PDB entry 5L5F | X-ray diffraction, 2.50 A resolution | chains L and M of the 28 polymer chains in the assembly

Chain L:
Molecule: Proteasome subunit beta type-6, Proteasome subunit beta type-1
From: Saccharomyces cerevisiae (strain ATCC 204508 / S288c)
Notes: EC 3.4.25.1
UniProt: chimeric construct of P23724, P20618: residues 1-96 from P23724 (PSB6_YEAST) positions 20-115 (UniProt number = residue number + 19); residues 97-111 from P20618 positions 124-138 (UniProt number = residue number + 27); residues 112-117 from P23724 (PSB6_YEAST) positions 131-136 (UniProt number = residue number + 19); residues 118-133 from P20618 positions 145-160 (UniProt number = residue number + 27); residues 134-222 from P23724 (PSB6_YEAST) positions 153-241 (UniProt number = residue number + 19)
Amino-acid sequence (222 residues; each row starts with the number of its first residue):
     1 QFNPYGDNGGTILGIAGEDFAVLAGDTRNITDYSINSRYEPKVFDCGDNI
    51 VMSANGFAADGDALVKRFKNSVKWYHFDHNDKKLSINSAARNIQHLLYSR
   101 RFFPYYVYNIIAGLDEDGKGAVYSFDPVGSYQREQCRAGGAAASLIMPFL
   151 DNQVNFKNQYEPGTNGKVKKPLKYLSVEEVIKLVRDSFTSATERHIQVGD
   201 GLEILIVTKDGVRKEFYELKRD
Ion coordination: Mg2+: Asp222 (shared with 3 residues of chain V)

Chain M:
Molecule: Proteasome subunit beta type-7
From: Saccharomyces cerevisiae (strain ATCC 204508 / S288c)
Notes: EC 3.4.25.1
UniProt: P30657 (PSB7_YEAST); residues -12 to 233 here correspond to UniProt positions 21-266 (UniProt number = residue number + 33)
Amino-acid sequence (246 residues; each row starts with the number of its first residue; numbers below 1 keep their minus sign (Thr-12 is residue -12)):
   -12 TQIANAGASPMVNTQQPIVTGTSVISMKYDNGVIIAADNLGSYGSLLRFN
    38 GVERLIPVGDNTVVGISGDISDMQHIERLLKDLVTENAYDNPLADAEEAL
    88 EPSYIFEYLATVMYQRRSKMNPLWNAIIVAGVQSNGDQFLRYVNLLGVTY
   138 SSPTLATGFGAHMANPLLRKVVDRESDIPKTTVQVAEEAIVNAMRVLYYR
   188 DARSSRNFSLAIIDKNTGLTFKKNLQVENMKWDFAKDIKGYGTQKI
Not modelled in the structure: -12 to 0

How chain L and chain M interact:
Contacting residue pairs (41; chain L residue first):
  Gln1(L) with Thr1(M), hydrogen bond
  Phe2(L) with Thr1(M); Arg104(M); Met107(M); Pro109(M), hydrophobic; Leu132(M), hydrophobic; Leu133(M), hydrophobic
  Asn3(L) with Leu133(M)
  Pro4(L) with Arg104(M), hydrogen bond (backbone-side chain); Met107(M), hydrophobic; Leu133(M)
  Asn8(L) with Val135(M)
  Asn29(L) with Tyr137(M)
  Ser34(L) with His149(M), hydrogen bond
  Ile35(L) with Arg156(M), hydrogen bond (backbone-side chain)
  Asn36(L) with Tyr137(M); Ser139(M); Arg156(M)
  Ser37(L) with Ser138(M), hydrogen bond (side chain-backbone)
  Glu40(L) with Arg128(M), salt bridge; Tyr137(M); Ser138(M), hydrogen bond (side chain-backbone)
  Phe57(L) with Arg104(M); Leu133(M); Val135(M), hydrophobic
  Ala59(L) with Tyr101(M); Leu133(M); Gly134(M); Val135(M)
  Asp60(L) with Tyr101(M), hydrogen bond; Arg104(M), salt bridge
  Asp62(L) with Thr136(M), hydrogen bond
  Ala63(L) with Tyr101(M)
  Lys66(L) with Glu94(M), salt bridge
  Arg100(L) with Arg104(M)
  Phe103(L) with Arg104(M); Ser105(M)
  Tyr105(L) with Tyr101(M)
  Glu218(L) with Arg161(M), salt bridge
  Arg221(L) with Asp160(M), salt bridge; Arg161(M)
Other interface residues (no listed pair), chain L (26 interface residues in all): Tyr5, Gly6, Arg38, Tyr39
Other interface residues (no listed pair), chain M (22 interface residues in all): Trp111, Leu142

In short:
Chain L and chain M form an interface of 26 and 22 residues respectively; the contacts include 8 hydrogen
bonds and 5 salt bridges. Polar pairs include Glu40(L)-Arg128(M), Asp60(L)-Arg104(M) and Lys66(L)-Glu94(M).
Chain L is Proteasome subunit beta type-6, Proteasome subunit beta type-1 and chain M is Proteasome subunit
beta type-7, both from Saccharomyces cerevisiae (strain ATCC 204508 / S288c); the structure, Yeast 20S
proteasome with human beta5i (1-138) and human beta6 (97-111; 118-133) in complex with bortezomib, was
determined by X-ray diffraction (same publication as 5L52, 5L54, 5L55, 5L5A, 5L5B, 5L5D and 30 further
entries).
